7FHK - chains A and C of the 4 polymer chains in the assembly; structure by electron microscopy, 3.30 A resolution.

# Chain A (and C)
Name: Two pore calcium channel protein 1, GFP
Source organism: Arabidopsis thaliana
Notes: chain C of this document is another copy of the same molecule, construct and numbering; everything in this record applies to it too
Reference sequence: chimeric construct of Q94KI8, A0A5P9VSM6: residues 1-733 from Q94KI8 (TPC1_ARATH) positions 1-733 (same numbers); residues 748-985 from A0A5P9VSM6 positions 2-239 (UniProt number = residue number - 746)
Sequence (998 residues; row label = number of the first residue in the row):
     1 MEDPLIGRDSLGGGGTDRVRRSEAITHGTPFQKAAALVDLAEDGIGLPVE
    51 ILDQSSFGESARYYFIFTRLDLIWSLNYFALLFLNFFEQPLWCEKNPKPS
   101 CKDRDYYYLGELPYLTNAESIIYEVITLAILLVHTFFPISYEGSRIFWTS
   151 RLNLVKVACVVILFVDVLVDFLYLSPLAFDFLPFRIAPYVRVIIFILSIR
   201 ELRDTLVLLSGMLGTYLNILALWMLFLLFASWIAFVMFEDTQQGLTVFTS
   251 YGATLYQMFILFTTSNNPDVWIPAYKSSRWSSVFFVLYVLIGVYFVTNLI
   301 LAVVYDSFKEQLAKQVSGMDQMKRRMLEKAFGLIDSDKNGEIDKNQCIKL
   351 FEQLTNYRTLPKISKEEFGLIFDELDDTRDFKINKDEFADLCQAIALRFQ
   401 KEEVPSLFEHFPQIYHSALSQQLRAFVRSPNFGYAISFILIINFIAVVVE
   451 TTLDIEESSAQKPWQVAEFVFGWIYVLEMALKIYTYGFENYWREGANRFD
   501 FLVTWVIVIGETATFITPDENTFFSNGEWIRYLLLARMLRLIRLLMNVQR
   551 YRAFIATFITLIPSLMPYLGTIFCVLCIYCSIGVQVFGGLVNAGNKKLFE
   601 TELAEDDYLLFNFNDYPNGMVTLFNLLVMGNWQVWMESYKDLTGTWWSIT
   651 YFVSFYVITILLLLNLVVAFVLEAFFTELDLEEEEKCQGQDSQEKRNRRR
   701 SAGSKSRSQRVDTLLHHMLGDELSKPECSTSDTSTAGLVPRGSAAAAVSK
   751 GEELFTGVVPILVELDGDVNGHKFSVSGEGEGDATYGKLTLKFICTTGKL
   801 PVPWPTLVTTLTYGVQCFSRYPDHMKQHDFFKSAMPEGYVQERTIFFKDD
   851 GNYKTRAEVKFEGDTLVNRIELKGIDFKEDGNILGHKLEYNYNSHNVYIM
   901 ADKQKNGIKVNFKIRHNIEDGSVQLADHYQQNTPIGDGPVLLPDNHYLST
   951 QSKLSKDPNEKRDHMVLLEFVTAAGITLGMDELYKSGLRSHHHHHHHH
Disordered / not traced: 1-17, 175-180, 687-998
Differences from the reference sequence: linker (734-747); expression tag (986-998)
Ion coordination: Ca2+ site 1: Asp240 (shared with Asp454(C), Glu528(C) of chain C); Ca2+ site 2: Asp335, Asn339, Glu341; Ca2+ site 3: Asp454, Glu528 (shared with Glu239(C), Asp240(C) of chain C)
Swiss-Prot annotation at these positions:
  - modified residue: Met1 (N-acetylmethionine)
From the paper describing this entry:
  - Ca2+ coordination: Glu528
  - contacts within the chain: Tyr475-Arg537, Asp500-Arg537, Glu478-Arg537
  - Ca2+ coordination: Asp240, Asp454 (citing earlier work)
  - conformationally variable residues (order/disorder transition): Arg20 to His27
  - self-association interface (contacts with another copy of this molecule); pairs are residue here / residue on that copy: Leu672-Leu672 (hydrophobic contact)

# Chain A / chain C interface
Pairs across the interface (100; chain A residue first):
  Glu111(A) with Arg279(C)
  Asn218(A) with Arg550(C); Tyr551(C)
  Ile219(A) with Phe554(C), hydrophobic
  Ala221(A) with Tyr551(C)
  Leu222(A) with Leu545(C), hydrophobic; Tyr551(C), hydrophobic; Phe554(C), hydrophobic
  Trp232(A) with Thr451(C)
  Phe235(A) with Ile455(C), hydrophobic
  Val236(A) with Thr451(C); Arg531(C)
  Met237(A) with Tyr532(C)
  Glu239(A) with Asp454(C); Ile455(C); Glu457(C)
  Asp240(A) with Glu457(C)
  Ser265(A) with Asn631(C)
  Asn267(A) with Asn625(C); Val628(C)
  Pro268(A) with Tyr608(C); Asn625(C)
  Asp269(A) with Tyr608(C), hydrogen bond
  Trp271(A) with Phe611(C), hydrophobic; Asn625(C)
  Ile272(A) with Asp607(C); Phe611(C), hydrophobic
  Tyr275(A) with Leu610(C); Asn618(C), hydrogen bond; Val621(C)
  Lys276(A) with Leu610(C)
  Arg279(A) with Glu111(C); Leu610(C)
  Val286(A) with Phe624(C), hydrophobic
  Val289(A) with Phe624(C), hydrophobic; Val628(C), hydrophobic
  Ile291(A) with Phe558(C), hydrophobic
  Tyr294(A) with Leu627(C); Leu664(C)
  Phe295(A) with Phe558(C), hydrophobic; Leu565(C), hydrophobic
  Asn298(A) with Val668(C); Val671(C)
  Leu299(A) with Phe554(C), hydrophobic; Thr557(C); Phe558(C), hydrophobic; Val671(C), hydrophobic
  Ala302(A) with Phe675(C), hydrophobic
  Val303(A) with Phe675(C), hydrophobic
  Tyr305(A) with Phe676(C), hydrophobic
  Asp306(A) with Leu679(C)
  Thr451(A) with Trp232(C); Val236(C)
  Asp454(A) with Glu239(C)
  Ile455(A) with Glu239(C)
  Glu457(A) with Glu239(C); Asp240(C)
  Arg531(A) with Val236(C)
  Tyr532(A) with Val236(C); Met237(C)
  Leu535(A) with Trp232(C), hydrophobic
  Arg550(A) with Asn218(C)
  Tyr551(A) with Asn218(C); Leu222(C), hydrophobic
  Phe554(A) with Ile219(C), hydrophobic; Leu222(C), hydrophobic; Leu299(C), hydrophobic
  Thr557(A) with Leu299(C)
  Phe558(A) with Phe295(C), hydrophobic; Leu299(C), hydrophobic
  Leu565(A) with Phe295(C), hydrophobic
  Asp607(A) with Ile272(C)
  Tyr608(A) with Pro268(C); Asp269(C), hydrogen bond
  Leu610(A) with Tyr275(C); Lys276(C); Arg279(C)
  Phe611(A) with Trp271(C), hydrophobic; Ile272(C), hydrophobic
  Asn618(A) with Tyr275(C), hydrogen bond
  Val621(A) with Tyr275(C)
  Phe624(A) with Val286(C), hydrophobic
  Asn625(A) with Asn267(C); Pro268(C); Trp271(C)
  Leu627(A) with Tyr294(C)
  Val628(A) with Asn267(C); Val289(C), hydrophobic
  Asn631(A) with Ser265(C)
  Leu664(A) with Tyr294(C)
  Val668(A) with Asn298(C)
  Val671(A) with Tyr294(C); Asn298(C); Leu299(C), hydrophobic
  Leu672(A) with Asn298(C); Leu672(C), hydrophobic
  Phe675(A) with Ala302(C), hydrophobic; Val303(C), hydrophobic
  Phe676(A) with Tyr305(C), hydrophobic
  Leu679(A) with Asp306(C)
Also at the interface, not in a pair above, chain A (81 interface residues in all): Leu109, Leu112, Ile233, Thr264, Trp280, Ser282, Leu290, Val296, Leu301, Lys309, Val447, Val448, Leu539, Leu545, Leu561, Leu569, Gly630, Trp635, Val667
Also at the interface, not in a pair above, chain C (80 interface residues in all): Leu109, Leu112, Ala221, Phe229, Ile233, Phe235, Thr264, Trp280, Leu290, Ile291, Val296, Leu301, Val447, Val448, Leu535, Ile555, Leu561, Leu569, Gly630, Trp635, Val667

# Summary
The interface between chain A and chain C involves 81 residues on one side and 80 on the other; the contacts
include 4 hydrogen bonds. Among the polar pairs are Asp269(A)-Tyr608(C) and Tyr275(A)-Asn618(C). Asp335(A),
Asn339(A) and Glu341(A) coordinate Ca2+ site 2. From the paper: Ca2+ coordination by Glu528(A), Asp240(A) and
Asp454(A); conformational variability at Arg20(A).
Chain A and chain C are both Two pore calcium channel protein 1, GFP (Arabidopsis thaliana); the structure,
Structure of AtTPC1 with 1 mM Ca2+, was determined by electron microscopy together with 7FHL, 7FHN and 7FHO
from the same study.
